PDB entry 9IVX | electron microscopy, 3.23 A resolution | chains A and B of the 9 polymer chains in the assembly

[Chain A (and B)]
Protein: Hexon protein
From: Human adenovirus B3
Notes: chain B of this document is another copy of the same molecule, construct and numbering; everything in this record applies to it too
Reference sequence: Q2Y0H4 (Q2Y0H4_ADE03); numbering as in UniProt (aligned over 1-944)
Amino-acid sequence (977 residues; each row starts with the number of its first residue; numbers below 1 keep their minus sign (Met-32 is residue -32)):
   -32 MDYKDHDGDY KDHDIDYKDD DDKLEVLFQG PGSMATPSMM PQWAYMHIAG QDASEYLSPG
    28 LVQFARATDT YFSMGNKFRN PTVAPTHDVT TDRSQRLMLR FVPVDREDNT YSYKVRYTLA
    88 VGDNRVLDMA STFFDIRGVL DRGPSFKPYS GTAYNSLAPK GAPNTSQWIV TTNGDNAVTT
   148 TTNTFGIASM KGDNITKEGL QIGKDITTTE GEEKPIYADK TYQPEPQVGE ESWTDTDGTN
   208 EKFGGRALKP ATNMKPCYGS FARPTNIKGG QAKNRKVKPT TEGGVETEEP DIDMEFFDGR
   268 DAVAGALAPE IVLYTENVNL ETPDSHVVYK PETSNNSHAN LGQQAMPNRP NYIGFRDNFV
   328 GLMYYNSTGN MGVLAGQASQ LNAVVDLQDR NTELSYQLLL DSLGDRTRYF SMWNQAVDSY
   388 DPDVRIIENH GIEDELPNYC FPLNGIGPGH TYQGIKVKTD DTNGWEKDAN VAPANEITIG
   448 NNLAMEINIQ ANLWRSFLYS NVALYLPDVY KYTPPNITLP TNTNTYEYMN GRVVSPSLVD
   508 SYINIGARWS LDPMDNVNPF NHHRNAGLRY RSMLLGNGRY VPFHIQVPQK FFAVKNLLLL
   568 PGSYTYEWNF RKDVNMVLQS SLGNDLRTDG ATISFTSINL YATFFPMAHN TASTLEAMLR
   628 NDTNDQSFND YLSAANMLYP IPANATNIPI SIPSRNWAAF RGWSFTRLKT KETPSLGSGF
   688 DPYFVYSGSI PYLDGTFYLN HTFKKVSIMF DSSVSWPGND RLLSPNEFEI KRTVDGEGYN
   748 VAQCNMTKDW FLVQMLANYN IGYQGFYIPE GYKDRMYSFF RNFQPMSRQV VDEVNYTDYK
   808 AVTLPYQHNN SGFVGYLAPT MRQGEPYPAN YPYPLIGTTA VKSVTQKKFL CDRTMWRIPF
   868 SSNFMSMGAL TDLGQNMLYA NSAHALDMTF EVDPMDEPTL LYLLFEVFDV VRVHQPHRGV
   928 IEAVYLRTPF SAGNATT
Unresolved in the structure: -32 to 47, 173-179, 628-640, 724-730, 740-753, 766-781, 868-891, 915-944
Sequence notes: initiating methionine (-32); expression tag (-31 to 0)
From the paper describing this entry:
  - conformationally variable residues (loop rearrangement, order/disorder transition): Pro48 to Arg60, Pro724 to Leu730, Thr740 to Met753, Tyr766 to Asp781, Ser868 to His891, Val914 to Ala939

[Chain A / chain B interface]
Residue-residue contacts (203; chain A residue first):
  Leu124(A) - Phe408(B)
  Pro126(A) - Phe408(B)  hydrophobic
  Pro126(A) - Pro409(B)
  Pro126(A) - Leu410(B)
  Gly128(A) - Leu410(B)
  Ala129(A) - Leu410(B)  hydrogen bond (backbone-backbone)
  Ala129(A) - Asn411(B)
  Ala129(A) - Gly412(B)
  Pro130(A) - Asn411(B)
  Thr147(A) - Ala436(B)
  Thr147(A) - Asn437(B)  hydrogen bond
  Thr147(A) - Val438(B)
  Thr148(A) - Asn437(B)
  Thr148(A) - Val438(B)
  Thr148(A) - Ala439(B)  hydrogen bond (backbone-backbone)
  Thr149(A) - Asn437(B)  hydrogen bond (side chain-backbone)
  Thr149(A) - Val438(B)
  Asn150(A) - Ala439(B)
  Asn150(A) - Asn442(B)
  Thr151(A) - Asn442(B)  hydrogen bond (backbone-side chain)
  Thr151(A) - Glu443(B)
  Phe152(A) - Ile413(B)  hydrophobic
  Phe152(A) - Glu443(B)
  Gly153(A) - Ile413(B)
  Gly153(A) - Glu443(B)
  Gly153(A) - Ile444(B)
  Gly153(A) - Thr445(B)  hydrogen bond (backbone-backbone)
  Ile154(A) - Ile413(B)  hydrophobic
  Ile154(A) - Thr445(B)
  Ala155(A) - Thr445(B)  hydrogen bond (backbone-backbone)
  Ala155(A) - Gly447(B)  hydrogen bond (backbone-backbone)
  Ser156(A) - Gly447(B)
  Lys164(A) - Val424(B)
  Glu197(A) - Asn448(B)  hydrogen bond (backbone-side chain)
  Phe210(A) - Ile446(B)  hydrophobic
  Phe263(A) - Gly421(B)
  Phe263(A) - Ile422(B)  hydrogen bond (backbone-backbone)
  Phe263(A) - Trp432(B)  hydrophobic
  Phe264(A) - Gln420(B)
  Phe264(A) - Asn442(B)
  Asp265(A) - Gln420(B)  hydrogen bond (backbone-backbone)
  Asp265(A) - Ile422(B)
  Gly266(A) - Tyr419(B)
  Gly266(A) - Gln420(B)  hydrogen bond (backbone-side chain)
  Arg267(A) - Thr418(B)  hydrogen bond (backbone-backbone)
  Arg267(A) - Tyr419(B)
  Ala269(A) - Gln420(B)
  Leu274(A) - Ile422(B)  hydrophobic
  Leu274(A) - Trp432(B)
  Leu274(A) - Lys434(B)
  Ala275(A) - Trp432(B)
  Pro276(A) - Trp432(B)
  Ile278(A) - Tyr419(B)  hydrophobic
  Leu280(A) - Ile444(B)  hydrophobic
  Tyr296(A) - Glu198(B)  hydrogen bond (side chain-backbone)
  His305(A) - Thr201(B)
  His305(A) - Thr203(B)  hydrogen bond
  Ala306(A) - Thr201(B)
  Leu308(A) - Trp200(B)
  Gly309(A) - Trp200(B)
  Gly309(A) - Thr201(B)
  Glu395(A) - Met540(B)
  His397(A) - Pro115(B)
  His397(A) - Tyr116(B)
  His397(A) - Ser117(B)  hydrogen bond (backbone-backbone)
  His397(A) - Arg536(B)  hydrogen bond
  His397(A) - Met540(B)
  Gly398(A) - Ser117(B)
  Ile399(A) - Ser117(B)  hydrogen bond (backbone-backbone)
  Ile399(A) - Gly118(B)
  Glu400(A) - Ser467(B)  hydrogen bond
  Glu400(A) - Asn468(B)  hydrogen bond
  Glu400(A) - His530(B)  salt bridge
  Glu400(A) - Arg531(B)  salt bridge
  Asp401(A) - Gly118(B)
  Asp401(A) - Lys127(B)  hydrogen bond (backbone-side chain)
  Asp401(A) - Tyr225(B)  hydrogen bond
  Asp401(A) - Pro314(B)
  Glu402(A) - Ser117(B)
  Glu402(A) - Lys127(B)
  Glu402(A) - Met313(B)
  Glu402(A) - Tyr466(B)
  Glu402(A) - Leu471(B)
  Leu403(A) - Tyr466(B)  hydrophobic
  Pro404(A) - Asn459(B)
  Asn405(A) - Asn459(B)
  Tyr406(A) - Ile454(B)
  Tyr406(A) - Thr827(B)
  Tyr406(A) - Met828(B)
  Tyr406(A) - Arg829(B)
  Cys407(A) - Cys407(B)  hydrophobic
  Cys407(A) - Met452(B)
  Cys407(A) - Ile454(B)  hydrophobic
  Phe408(A) - Met452(B)
  Phe408(A) - Glu453(B)  hydrogen bond (backbone-backbone)
  Phe408(A) - Phe820(B)  hydrophobic
  Leu410(A) - Tyr406(B)  hydrophobic
  Leu410(A) - Ala451(B)
  Asn448(A) - Arg829(B)
  Asn448(A) - Gln830(B)
  Asn449(A) - Arg829(B)  hydrogen bond (backbone-side chain)
  Met452(A) - Met452(B)  hydrophobic
  Glu453(A) - Pro126(B)
  Glu453(A) - Lys127(B)  hydrogen bond (side chain-backbone)
  Glu453(A) - Gly128(B)
  Asn455(A) - Ser123(B)  hydrogen bond (side chain-backbone)
  Ile456(A) - Ile456(B)  hydrophobic
  Ile456(A) - Leu460(B)  hydrophobic
  Gln457(A) - Leu460(B)
  Gln457(A) - Ser463(B)  hydrogen bond
  Tyr509(A) - Ala120(B)
  Ile512(A) - Tyr116(B)  hydrophobic
  Ile512(A) - Ala120(B)  hydrophobic
  Ile512(A) - Asn544(B)  hydrogen bond (backbone-side chain)
  Gly513(A) - Pro115(B)
  Gly513(A) - Asn544(B)
  Ala514(A) - Asn544(B)
  Arg795(A) - Asn544(B)
  Gln796(A) - Gly543(B)
  Gln796(A) - Asn544(B)  hydrogen bond (backbone-side chain)
  Gln796(A) - Val548(B)
  Tyr803(A) - Arg230(B)  hydrogen bond
  Asp805(A) - Arg230(B)  salt bridge
  Lys807(A) - Thr232(B)
  Lys807(A) - Asn233(B)
  Lys807(A) - Ile234(B)
  Ala808(A) - Ile234(B)
  Val809(A) - Pro231(B)  hydrophobic
  Val809(A) - Ile234(B)
  Val809(A) - Gly236(B)
  Tyr813(A) - Glu192(B)
  Tyr813(A) - Gln194(B)
  Tyr813(A) - Lys235(B)
  Tyr813(A) - Gly236(B)
  Gln814(A) - Gln194(B)
  His815(A) - Pro193(B)
  His815(A) - Gln194(B)
  His815(A) - Gln238(B)
  Asn816(A) - Asn122(B)  hydrogen bond (side chain-backbone)
  Asn817(A) - Asn122(B)  hydrogen bond (backbone-side chain)
  Asn817(A) - Ser123(B)  hydrogen bond (side chain-backbone)
  Asn817(A) - Leu124(B)  hydrogen bond (side chain-backbone)
  Phe820(A) - Leu124(B)
  Phe820(A) - Ala125(B)  hydrophobic
  Phe820(A) - Pro126(B)
  Tyr823(A) - Gln194(B)
  Tyr823(A) - Val195(B)
  Met828(A) - Glu198(B)
  Met828(A) - Ser199(B)
  Met828(A) - Trp200(B)
  Arg829(A) - Leu410(B)
  Gln830(A) - Gln194(B)
  Gln830(A) - Gly196(B)
  Gln830(A) - Glu197(B)
  Gln830(A) - Glu198(B)
  Gly831(A) - Ile154(B)
  Gly831(A) - Ser156(B)  hydrogen bond (backbone-side chain)
  Gly831(A) - Pro193(B)
  Gly831(A) - Gln194(B)
  Gly831(A) - Gly196(B)
  Glu832(A) - Ile154(B)
  Glu832(A) - Pro193(B)  hydrogen bond (backbone-backbone)
  Glu832(A) - Gly212(B)
  Glu832(A) - Arg213(B)  hydrogen bond (side chain-backbone)
  Pro833(A) - Ile154(B)
  Pro833(A) - Cys224(B)  hydrophobic
  Tyr834(A) - Asn122(B)  hydrogen bond (backbone-side chain)
  Tyr834(A) - Thr132(B)
  Tyr834(A) - Arg213(B)
  Tyr834(A) - Ala214(B)  hydrogen bond (side chain-backbone)
  Tyr834(A) - Leu215(B)
  Tyr834(A) - Gln238(B)
  Tyr834(A) - Glu283(B)  hydrogen bond
  Pro835(A) - Ser227(B)
  Pro835(A) - Phe228(B)
  Pro835(A) - Ala229(B)  hydrophobic
  Pro835(A) - Gln238(B)  hydrogen bond (backbone-side chain)
  Pro835(A) - Leu287(B)  hydrophobic
  Ala836(A) - Asn122(B)
  Ala836(A) - Ser227(B)  hydrogen bond (backbone-backbone)
  Ala836(A) - Phe228(B)
  Ala836(A) - Ala229(B)  hydrogen bond (backbone-backbone)
  Ala836(A) - Gln238(B)  hydrogen bond (backbone-side chain)
  Asn837(A) - Phe228(B)
  Asn837(A) - Ala229(B)
  Asn837(A) - Pro231(B)
  Asn837(A) - Gly236(B)
  Asn837(A) - Gln238(B)
  Pro839(A) - Tyr121(B)  hydrogen bond (backbone-side chain)
  Pro839(A) - Phe228(B)
  Tyr840(A) - Tyr121(B)
  Tyr840(A) - Pro231(B)
  Pro841(A) - Tyr121(B)
  Pro841(A) - Phe228(B)
  Ile843(A) - Phe113(B)
  Ile843(A) - Lys114(B)
  Ile843(A) - Pro115(B)
  Ile843(A) - Tyr116(B)
  Gly844(A) - Pro111(B)
  Gly844(A) - Arg546(B)  hydrogen bond (backbone-side chain)
  Thr846(A) - Glu288(B)  hydrogen bond
  Val848(A) - Tyr547(B)
  Ser850(A) - Tyr547(B)
Other interface residues (no listed pair), chain A (114 interface residues in all): Thr163, Gly196, Ser199, Glu208, Ala271, Pro409, Gly412, Leu450, Ala451, Ile454, Ala458, Asn459, Arg462, Ser508, Arg515, Pro812, Ser818, Val821, Thr827, Tyr838, Leu842, Thr845, Ala847
Other interface residues (no listed pair), chain B (121 interface residues in all): Thr119, Asn131, Val285, Pro290, Gln311, Tyr319, Glu433, Pro440, Asn449, Arg462, Pro503, Leu542, Gly545, Gly819, Pro826, Gly831

[Overview]
The interface between chain A and chain B involves 114 residues on one side and 121 on the other, with 47
hydrogen bonds and 3 salt bridges. Among the polar pairs are Glu400(A)-His530(B), Glu400(A)-Arg531(B) and
Asp805(A)-Arg230(B). From the paper: conformational variability at Pro48(A), Pro724(A) and Thr740(A) among
others.
Both chains are Hexon protein (Human adenovirus B3). Entry 9IVX (CryoEM structure of Adenovirus serotype 3
premature hexon in complex with Adenovirus serotype 2 100K) was determined by electron microscopy, deposited
together with 9IVW and 9IW0.
